Entry 6NWK (X-ray diffraction, 1.65 A resolution); this record covers chains A and B.

== Chain A ==
Name: glucocorticoid receptor
Source organism: Homo sapiens
Chain sequence (249 residues; numbered -2 to 246; the number before each row is that of its first residue; numbers below 1 keep their minus sign (Phe-2 is residue -2)):
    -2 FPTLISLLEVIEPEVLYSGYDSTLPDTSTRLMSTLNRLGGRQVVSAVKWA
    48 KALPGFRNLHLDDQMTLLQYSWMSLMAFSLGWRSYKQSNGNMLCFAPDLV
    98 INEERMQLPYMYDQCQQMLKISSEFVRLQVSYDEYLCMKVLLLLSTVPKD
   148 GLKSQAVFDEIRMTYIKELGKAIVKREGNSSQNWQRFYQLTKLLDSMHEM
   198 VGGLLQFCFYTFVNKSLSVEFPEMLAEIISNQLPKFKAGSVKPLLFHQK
Ligand contacts: dexamethasone (DEX): Met29, Leu32, Asn33, Leu35, Gly36, Gln39, Trp69, Met70, Met73, Ala74, Leu77, Arg80, Phe92, Gln111, Met115, Leu201, Phe204, Cys205, Thr208, Val216, Phe218
From the paper describing this entry:
  - binding site for dexamethasone: Leu32, Asn33, Gln39, Arg80, Phe92, Gln111, Met115, Leu201, Phe204, Thr208
  - conformationally variable residues: Lys48
  - allosteric site: Gly36, Pro219, Leu222, Ile225 (from molecular simulation)

== Chain B ==
Name: Peroxisome proliferator-activated receptor gamma coactivator 1-alpha
UniProtKB: Q9UBK2 (PRGC1_HUMAN); numbering as in UniProt (aligned over 141-152)
Chain sequence (12 residues; each row starts with the number of its first residue):
   141 PSLLKKLLLAPA
UniProt features mapped onto this chain:
  - motif: Leu144 to Leu148 (LXXLL motif)
  - modified residue: Lys146 (N6-acetyllysine)

== How chain A and chain B interact ==
Contacting residue pairs (23):
  Val44(A) - Leu144(B)  hydrophobic
  Val44(A) - Leu147(B)  hydrophobic
  Val44(A) - Leu148(B)  hydrophobic
  Lys45(A) - Leu147(B)
  Lys48(A) - Leu147(B)  hydrogen bond (side chain-backbone)
  Lys48(A) - Leu148(B)
  Lys48(A) - Ala150(B)  hydrogen bond (side chain-backbone)
  Lys48(A) - Ala152(B)
  Leu58(A) - Leu148(B)  hydrophobic
  Leu58(A) - Leu149(B)  hydrophobic
  Gln61(A) - Leu148(B)
  Met62(A) - Ser142(B)
  Met62(A) - Leu144(B)  hydrophobic
  Met62(A) - Lys145(B)
  Met62(A) - Leu148(B)  hydrophobic
  Leu65(A) - Leu148(B)  hydrophobic
  Gln66(A) - Leu144(B)
  Glu220(A) - Leu143(B)
  Met221(A) - Leu143(B)
  Met221(A) - Leu144(B)
  Met221(A) - Leu147(B)  hydrophobic
  Glu224(A) - Ser142(B)
  Glu224(A) - Leu143(B)  hydrogen bond (side chain-backbone)
Interface residues without a listed pair, chain A (13 interface residues in all): Val41, Ile225
Interface residues without a listed pair, chain B (10 interface residues in all): Pro151
The authors on this interface:
  - specific contacts: Lys48(A)-Leu147(B) (hydrogen bond), Lys48(A)-Ala150(B) (hydrogen bond), Leu58(A)-Leu149(B), Gln61(A)-Leu148(B) (water-mediated contact), Glu224(A)-Leu143(B)
  - interface residues, chain A: Val44(A), Lys45(A), Leu58(A), Met62(A), Gln66(A), Glu220(A), Met221(A), Glu224(A)
  - interface residues, chain B: Leu143(B), Leu144(B), Leu147(B), Leu148(B), Leu149(B), Ala152(B)

== Summary ==
13 residues of chain A and 10 residues of chain B are in contact, with 3 hydrogen bonds. Polar pairs include
Lys48(A)-Leu147(B), Lys48(A)-Ala150(B) and Glu224(A)-Leu143(B). The paper describes hydrogen bonds between
Lys48(A) and Leu147(B) and Lys48(A) and Ala150(B); contacts between Leu58(A) and Leu149(B) and Glu224(A) and
Leu143(B); a water-mediated contact between Gln61(A) and Leu148(B). The paper reports a binding site for
dexamethasone at Leu32(A), Asn33(A) and Gln39(A) among others; interface residues Val44(A), Lys45(A) and
Leu143(B) among others.
Chain A is glucocorticoid receptor (Homo sapiens) and chain B is Peroxisome proliferator-activated receptor
gamma coactivator 1-alpha; the structure, Structure of the Ancestral Glucocorticoid Receptor 2 ligand binding
domain in complex with dexamethasone and PGC1a ..., was determined by X-ray diffraction (same publication as
6NWL).
